PDB entry 2GTB | X-ray diffraction, 2.00 A resolution | chain A

[Chain A]
Protein: 3C-like proteinase
Source organism: SARS coronavirus
Notes: EC 3.4.22.-; engineered mutation(s): an additional Ala at the N-terminus of each protomer
UniProt: P59641 (R1AB_CVHSA); residues 1-306 here correspond to UniProt positions 3241-3546 (UniProt number = residue number + 3240)
Sequence (307 residues; each row starts with the number of its first residue; numbering starts at 0):
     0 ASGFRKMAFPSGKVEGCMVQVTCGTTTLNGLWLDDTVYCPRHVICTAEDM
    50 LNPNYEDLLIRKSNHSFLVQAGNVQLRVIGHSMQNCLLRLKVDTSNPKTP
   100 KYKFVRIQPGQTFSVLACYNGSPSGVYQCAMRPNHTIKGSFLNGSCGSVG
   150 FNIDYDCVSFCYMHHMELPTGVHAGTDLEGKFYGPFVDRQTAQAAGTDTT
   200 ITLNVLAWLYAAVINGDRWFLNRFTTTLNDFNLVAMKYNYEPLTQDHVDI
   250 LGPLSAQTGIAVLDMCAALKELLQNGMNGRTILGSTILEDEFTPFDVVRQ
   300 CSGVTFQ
Disordered / not traced: 0-1, 301-306
Sequence notes: insertion (0)
Glycans and other covalent adducts: compound AZP linked to C145
Residues lining bound ligands: AZP ((5S,8S,14R)-ethyl 11-(3-amino-3-oxopropyl)-8-benzyl-14-hydroxy-5-isobutyl-3,6,9,12-tetraoxo-1-phenyl-2-oxa-4,7,10,11-tetraazapentadecan-15-oate): T25, T26, H41, C44, M49, Y54, F140, L141, N142, G143, S144, H163, H164, M165, E166, L167, P168, H172, F185, D187, R188, Q189, T190, A191, Q192, A193, A194
What the authors report for this chain:
  - contacts within the chain: Y161-H163 (hydrogen bond), F140-H163 (pi stacking), E166-H172, T285-I286
  - binding site for AZP: F140, G143, C145, H163, E166, L167, P168, Q192, A193
  - catalytic residues: G143, C145
  - specificity-determining residues: H163
  - conformationally variable residues (loop rearrangement): K137 to S144

[In short]
Covalently linked compound AZP: at C145. From the paper: catalytic residues G143 and C145; a binding site for
AZP at F140, G143 and C145 among others.
Chain A is 3C-like proteinase (SARS coronavirus); the structure, Crystal structure of SARS coronavirus main
peptidase (with an additional Ala at the N-terminus of each ..., was determined by X-ray diffraction,
deposited together with 2GT7 and 2GT8.
